Entry 9MTY (electron microscopy, 3.05 A resolution); this record covers chains A and C of the 7 polymer chains in the assembly.

[Chain A]
Protein: Transposase IS116/IS110/IS902 C-terminal domain-containing protein
Organism: Thermoproteota archaeon
Reference sequence: A0A370LRB3 (A0A370LRB3_9CREN); numbering as in UniProt (aligned over 1-331)
Sequence (331 residues; each row starts with the number of its first residue):
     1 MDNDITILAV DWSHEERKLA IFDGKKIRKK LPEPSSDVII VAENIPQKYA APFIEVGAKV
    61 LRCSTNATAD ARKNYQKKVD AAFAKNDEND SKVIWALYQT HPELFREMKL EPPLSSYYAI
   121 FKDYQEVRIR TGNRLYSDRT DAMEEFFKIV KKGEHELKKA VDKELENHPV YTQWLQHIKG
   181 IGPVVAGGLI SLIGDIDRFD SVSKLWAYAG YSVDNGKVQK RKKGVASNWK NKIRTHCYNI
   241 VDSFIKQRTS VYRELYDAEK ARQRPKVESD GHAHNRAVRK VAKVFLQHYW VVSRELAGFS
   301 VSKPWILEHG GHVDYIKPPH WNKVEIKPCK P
Disordered / not traced: 1-5, 75-85, 303-316, 323-331
Metal / ion sites: Mg2+ site 1 near Asp11 (its only coordinating residue here); Mg2+ site 2: Asp123 (shared with G11(C) of chain C)
Reported in the primary citation:
  - catalytic residues: Asp11
  - mutagenesis - D11A: abolished catalytic activity on synthetic target DNA

[Chain C]
Molecule: tigRNA
Organism: Thermoproteota archaeon
Sequence (36 nucleotides; numbered 1 to 36; the number before each row is that of its first residue):
     1 AGCCAUGCAA GCCCUGAAAC CCAUUGCCUU AGUGCG
Metal / ion sites: Mg2+ site 1: G11 (shared with Asp123(A) of chain A); Mg2+ site 2: U29 (shared with 1 residue of chain B)

[Chain A / chain C interface]
Contacting residue pairs (72):
  Asn44(A) with C12(C), hydrogen bond to the base; C13(C), sugar contact
  Arg62(A) with C13(C), sugar contact
  Thr65(A) with C13(C), base contact
  Arg106(A) with C14(C), sugar contact; U15(C), salt bridge to the phosphate
  Asp123(A) with G11(C), phosphate contact
  Ile129(A) with G26(C), base contact
  Arg130(A) with C27(C), hydrogen bond to the phosphate; C28(C), salt bridge to the phosphate
  Asn133(A) with C27(C), hydrogen bond to the base; C28(C), hydrogen bond to the sugar
  Arg134(A) with C28(C), hydrogen bond to the phosphate; U29(C), salt bridge to the phosphate
  Ser137(A) with C28(C), sugar contact; U29(C), hydrogen bond to the sugar
  Arg198(A) with C14(C), salt bridge to the phosphate; U15(C), hydrogen bond to the base
  Phe199(A) with U15(C), base contact
  Ser201(A) with A17(C), hydrogen bond to the phosphate; A18(C), hydrogen bond to the phosphate
  Val202(A) with A18(C), hydrogen bond to the phosphate
  Ser203(A) with G16(C), base contact; A17(C), phosphate contact; A18(C), hydrogen bond to the phosphate
  Lys204(A) with U15(C), base contact; G16(C), sugar contact; A17(C), phosphate contact
  Trp206(A) with G16(C), base contact; A19(C), phosphate contact
  Ala207(A) with U15(C), phosphate contact; G16(C), phosphate contact
  Tyr208(A) with C14(C), hydrogen bond to the phosphate; U15(C), base contact
  Ser212(A) with G16(C), hydrogen bond to the sugar
  Val213(A) with G16(C), hydrogen bond to the base; C22(C), base contact
  Gly216(A) with C21(C), sugar contact; C22(C), sugar contact
  Val218(A) with C22(C), phosphate contact; A23(C), phosphate contact
  Arg221(A) with U25(C), salt bridge to the phosphate; G26(C), salt bridge to the phosphate
  Ser227(A) with C14(C), base contact
  Asn228(A) with C14(C), hydrogen bond to the sugar; U15(C), sugar contact
  Trp229(A) with C14(C), hydrogen bond to the sugar
  Lys230(A) with C14(C), sugar contact
  Asn231(A) with U24(C), hydrogen bond to the sugar; U25(C), hydrogen bond to the phosphate
  Arg234(A) with U24(C), salt bridge to the phosphate; U25(C), salt bridge to the phosphate
  Thr235(A) with U24(C), hydrogen bond to the base; U25(C), hydrogen bond to the sugar
  Tyr238(A) with U24(C), stacking on the base
  Arg262(A) with C21(C), salt bridge to the phosphate
  Lys266(A) with C21(C), salt bridge to the phosphate
  His272(A) with A23(C), stacking on the base
  Asn275(A) with A23(C), hydrogen bond to the base
  Arg276(A) with C22(C), sugar contact; A23(C), salt bridge to the phosphate
  Arg279(A) with C22(C), hydrogen bond to the base; A23(C), sugar contact; U24(C), salt bridge to the phosphate
  Lys280(A) with C20(C), salt bridge to the phosphate; C22(C), base contact
  Lys283(A) with G16(C), hydrogen bond to the base; C22(C), hydrogen bond to the base
  Gln287(A) with A18(C), hydrogen bond to the base
  Trp290(A) with A18(C), base contact
  Val291(A) with A18(C), base contact
  Ser302(A) with A18(C), hydrogen bond to the base
Other interface residues (no listed pair), chain A (50 interface residues in all): Trp12, Ser64, Glu126, Tyr211, Gln263, Gly271
Other interface residues (no listed pair), chain C (20 interface residues in all): A10

[Summary]
50 residues of chain A and 20 residues of chain C are in contact; the contacts include 26 hydrogen bonds, 13
salt bridges and 2 aromatic stacking contacts. Polar contacts include Asn44(A)-C12(C), Asn133(A)-C27(C) and
Arg198(A)-U15(C). The paper reports the catalytic residue Asp11(A); D11A of chain A abolishes catalytic
activity on synthetic target DNA.
Chain A is Transposase IS116/IS110/IS902 C-terminal domain-containing protein and chain C is tigRNA, both from
Thermoproteota archaeon; the structure, Structure of TIGR-TasR in complex with tigRNA and target DNA after DNA
cleavage, was determined by electron microscopy.
